PDB entry 7R97 | X-ray diffraction, 1.80 A resolution | chains A and B of the 4 polymer chains in the assembly

# Chain A (and B)
Molecule: Ribonuclease 3
Source organism: Escherichia coli (strain K12)
Notes: EC 3.1.26.3; fragment: Full-length; chain B of this document is another copy of the same molecule, construct and numbering; everything in this record applies to it too
UniProt: P0A7Y0 (RNC_ECOLI); residues 1-226 here = UniProt positions 1-226
Amino-acid sequence (226 residues; numbered 1 to 226; the number before each row is that of its first residue):
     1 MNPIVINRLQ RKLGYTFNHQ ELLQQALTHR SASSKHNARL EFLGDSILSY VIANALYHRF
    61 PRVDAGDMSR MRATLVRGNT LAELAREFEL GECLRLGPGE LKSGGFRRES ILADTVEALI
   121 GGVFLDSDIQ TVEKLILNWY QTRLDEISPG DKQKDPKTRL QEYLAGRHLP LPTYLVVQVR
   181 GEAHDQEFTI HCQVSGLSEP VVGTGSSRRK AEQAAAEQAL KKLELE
Sequence notes: engineered mutation Ala38 (Glu in P0A7Y0), Ala65 (Glu in P0A7Y0), Ala165 (Gln in P0A7Y0)
Swiss-Prot annotation at these positions:
  - active site: Asp45, Glu117
  - binding site (Mg(2+)): Glu41, Asp114, Glu117
  - mutagenesis: Leu40 (L40G/D/R: Loss of activity; L40M/W: No effect), Glu41 (E41A: Reduced affinity for Mg(2+), catalytic defect. 85-fold reduced affinity for Mg(2+); when associated with A-114), Gly44 (G44S: In rnc-105; slower growth, loss of RNase activity), Asp45 (D45A/E/N: 30000-fold reduction in catalytic efficiency, binds RNA normally. Partially rescued by Mn(2+)), Glu100 (E100A: Reduced affinity for Mg(2+) and RNA), Asp114 (D114A: Reduced affinity for Mg(2+), no catalytic defect at 10 mM Mg(2+). 85-fold reduced affinity for Mg(2+); when associated with A-41), Glu117 (E117D: Nearly complete loss of RNase activity, still binds RNA. Partially rescued by Mn(2+); E117K: In rnc70; slower growth, loss of RNase activity. Dominant over wild-type. Binds ds-RNA ...)
Ion coordination: Mg2+ site 1: Glu41, Glu117 (shared with 1 residue of chain C); Mg2+ site 2: Asp45, Glu117 (shared with 1 residue of chain C; 1 residue of chain D)
From the paper describing this entry:
  - Mg2+ coordination: Glu41, Asp45, Glu117
  - catalytic residues: Glu41, Asp45, Asp114, Glu117

# How chain A and chain B interact
Pairs across the interface - 47 pairs, chain A then chain B:
  Ala38(A) - Ala65(B)
  Arg39(A) - Tyr57(B)  hydrogen bond (side chain-backbone)
  Arg39(A) - Phe60(B)  hydrogen bond (side chain-backbone)
  Arg39(A) - Pro61(B)  hydrogen bond (side chain-backbone)
  Arg39(A) - Val63(B)  hydrogen bond (side chain-backbone)
  Arg39(A) - Met68(B)
  Leu40(A) - Tyr57(B)
  Phe42(A) - Ala53(B)  hydrophobic
  Phe42(A) - Met68(B)  hydrophobic
  Phe42(A) - Ser69(B)
  Phe42(A) - Arg72(B)
  Leu43(A) - Asn54(B)
  Ser46(A) - Ser49(B)
  Ser46(A) - Tyr50(B)
  Ser46(A) - Ala53(B)
  Ser46(A) - Arg72(B)
  Ile47(A) - Tyr50(B)  hydrophobic
  Ser49(A) - Ser46(B)
  Tyr50(A) - Ser46(B)
  Tyr50(A) - Ile47(B)  hydrophobic
  Tyr50(A) - Phe124(B)
  Tyr50(A) - Ile129(B)
  Ala53(A) - Phe42(B)  hydrophobic
  Ala53(A) - Ser46(B)
  Asn54(A) - Leu43(B)
  Asn54(A) - Phe124(B)
  Tyr57(A) - Arg39(B)  hydrogen bond (backbone-side chain)
  Tyr57(A) - Leu40(B)
  Tyr57(A) - Leu43(B)  hydrophobic
  Tyr57(A) - Leu125(B)
  His58(A) - Leu125(B)
  Phe60(A) - Arg39(B)  hydrogen bond (backbone-side chain)
  Pro61(A) - Arg39(B)  hydrogen bond (backbone-side chain)
  Val63(A) - Arg39(B)  hydrogen bond (backbone-side chain)
  Ala65(A) - Ala38(B)
  Met68(A) - Arg39(B)
  Met68(A) - Phe42(B)  hydrophobic
  Ser69(A) - Phe42(B)
  Arg72(A) - Phe42(B)
  Arg72(A) - Ser46(B)
  Phe124(A) - Tyr50(B)
  Phe124(A) - Asn54(B)
  Leu125(A) - Tyr57(B)
  Leu125(A) - His58(B)
  Ile129(A) - Tyr50(B)
  Ile129(A) - Ile129(B)  hydrophobic
  Gln130(A) - Gln130(B)
Interface residues without a listed pair, chain A (26 interface residues in all): Arg62, Asp64
Interface residues without a listed pair, chain B (26 interface residues in all): Arg62, Asp64

# In short
Chain A and chain B each contribute 26 residues to their interface, with 8 hydrogen bonds. Among the polar
pairs are Arg39(A)-Tyr57(B), Arg39(A)-Phe60(B) and Arg39(A)-Pro61(B). From the paper: catalytic residues
Glu41(A), Asp45(A) and Asp114(A) among others; Mg2+ coordination by Glu41(A), Asp45(A) and Glu117(A).
Both chains are Ribonuclease 3 (Escherichia coli (strain K12)). Entry 7R97 (Crystal structure of postcleavge
complex of Escherichia coli RNase III) was determined by X-ray diffraction.
